PDB entry 7QOL | electron microscopy, 3.33 A resolution | chains A and B of the 30 polymer chains in the assembly

[Chain A]
Molecule: Portal protein gp20
Organism: Bacteroides phage crAss001
Reference sequence: A0A385DT68 (A0A385DT68_9CAUD); residues 1-806 here = UniProt positions 1-806
Chain sequence (806 residues; numbered 1 to 806; the number before each row is that of its first residue):
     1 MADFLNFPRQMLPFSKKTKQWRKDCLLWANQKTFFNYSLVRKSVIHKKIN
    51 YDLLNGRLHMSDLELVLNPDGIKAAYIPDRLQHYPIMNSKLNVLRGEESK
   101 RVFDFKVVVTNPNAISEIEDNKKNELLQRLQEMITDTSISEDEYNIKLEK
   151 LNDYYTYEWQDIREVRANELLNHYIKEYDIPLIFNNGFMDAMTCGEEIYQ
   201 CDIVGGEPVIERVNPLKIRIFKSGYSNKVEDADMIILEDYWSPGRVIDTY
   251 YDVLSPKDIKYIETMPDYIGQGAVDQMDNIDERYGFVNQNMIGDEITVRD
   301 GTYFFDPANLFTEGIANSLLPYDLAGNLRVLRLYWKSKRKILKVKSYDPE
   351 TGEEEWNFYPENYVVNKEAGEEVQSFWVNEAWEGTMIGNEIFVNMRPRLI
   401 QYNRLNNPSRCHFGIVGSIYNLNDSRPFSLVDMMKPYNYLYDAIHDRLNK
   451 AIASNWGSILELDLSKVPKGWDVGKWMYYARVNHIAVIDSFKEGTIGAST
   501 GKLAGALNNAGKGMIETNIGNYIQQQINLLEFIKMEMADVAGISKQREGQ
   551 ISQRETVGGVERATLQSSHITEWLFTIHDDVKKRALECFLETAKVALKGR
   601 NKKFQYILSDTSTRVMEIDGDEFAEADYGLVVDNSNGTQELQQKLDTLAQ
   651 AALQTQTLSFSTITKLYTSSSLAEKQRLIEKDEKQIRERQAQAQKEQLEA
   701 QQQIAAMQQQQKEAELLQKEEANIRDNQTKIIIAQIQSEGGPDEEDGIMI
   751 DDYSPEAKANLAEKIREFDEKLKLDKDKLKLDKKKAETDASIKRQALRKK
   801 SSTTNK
Disordered / not traced: 1-5, 33-35, 68-71, 269-324, 550-563, 740-806
Cystine bridges: C201-C588
Metal / ion sites: Mg2+ site 1: A114, E119, Q160; Mg2+ site 2: Y606 (shared with 3 residues of chain O)

[Chain B]
Molecule: Ring protein 1 gp43
Organism: Bacteroides phage crAss001
Reference sequence: A0A385DT91 (A0A385DT91_9CAUD); numbering as in UniProt (aligned over 1-236)
Chain sequence (236 residues; row label = number of the first residue in the row):
     1 MVNNINWVKLPVILDRLLRHPLLTDLNLETAIQYTLDFISAMGLPNVYVD
    51 KIETIDIKEYRGELPCDLISINQVRLHKNGIALRAMTDNFNAYPTHDHKE
   101 GDWYERGEPSFKTQGRVIFTSIKHEKVDISYKAIMLDDEGLPLIPDNPIF
   151 LKTLELYIKKEWFTILFDMGKISPAVLNNTQQEYAFKAGQCNNEFVIPSV
   201 SEMEAITNMWNQLIPRVTEFRRGFKNLGDKEYIRVH
Disordered / not traced: 97-106

[How chain A and chain B interact]
Residue-residue contacts (42; chain A residue first):
  D463(A) - N193(B)
  L464(A) - P198(B)
  S465(A) - N192(B)
  S465(A) - N193(B)  hydrogen bond
  K469(A) - A41(B)  hydrogen bond (side chain-backbone)
  K469(A) - M42(B)
  K469(A) - G43(B)
  G470(A) - G43(B)  hydrogen bond (backbone-backbone)
  D472(A) - P45(B)
  V473(A) - V196(B)
  G474(A) - M209(B)
  K475(A) - F224(B)
  M477(A) - M209(B)  hydrophobic
  M477(A) - W210(B)  hydrophobic
  Y478(A) - M209(B)
  Y478(A) - R216(B)
  Y478(A) - V217(B)  hydrogen bond (side chain-backbone)
  Y478(A) - T218(B)
  Y478(A) - E219(B)  hydrogen bond
  Y478(A) - L227(B)  hydrophobic
  Y479(A) - F220(B)
  Y479(A) - F224(B)
  R481(A) - M209(B)  hydrogen bond
  R481(A) - W210(B)
  R481(A) - Q212(B)
  R481(A) - R216(B)  hydrogen bond (side chain-backbone)
  V482(A) - V217(B)  hydrophobic
  K492(A) - N192(B)  hydrogen bond
  E493(A) - A41(B)
  E493(A) - M42(B)
  E493(A) - Y157(B)
  E493(A) - Y184(B)  hydrogen bond
  E493(A) - A188(B)
  G494(A) - G189(B)
  I496(A) - K160(B)
  I496(A) - A185(B)  hydrophobic
  G497(A) - A185(B)
  K502(A) - N178(B)
  K502(A) - Q181(B)
  K502(A) - Q182(B)  hydrogen bond (backbone-side chain)
  L503(A) - A185(B)
  L503(A) - F186(B)
Interface residues without a listed pair, chain B (31 interface residues in all): S40, I197, I206

[Summary]
The interface between chain A and chain B involves 21 residues on one side and 31 on the other, with 10
hydrogen bonds. Polar pairs include S465(A)-N193(B), K469(A)-A41(B) and Y478(A)-V217(B). A114(A), E119(A) and
Q160(A) form the Mg2+ site 1.
Here chain A is Portal protein gp20 and chain B is Ring protein 1 gp43, both from Bacteroides phage crAss001.
Entry 7QOL (Tail assembly of the phicrAss001 virion with C6 symmetry imposed) was determined by electron
microscopy, deposited together with 7QOG, 7QOH, 7QOI, 7QOJ and 7QOK.
